3L2R - chains A and C of the 4 polymer chains in the assembly; structure by X-ray diffraction, 2.88 A resolution.

Chain A:
Protein: Integrase
Source organism: Human spumaretrovirus
Reference sequence: P14350 (POL_FOAMV); residues 1-392 here correspond to UniProt positions 752-1143 (UniProt number = residue number + 751)
Sequence (395 residues; each row starts with the number of its first residue; numbers below 1 keep their minus sign (Gly-2 is residue -2)):
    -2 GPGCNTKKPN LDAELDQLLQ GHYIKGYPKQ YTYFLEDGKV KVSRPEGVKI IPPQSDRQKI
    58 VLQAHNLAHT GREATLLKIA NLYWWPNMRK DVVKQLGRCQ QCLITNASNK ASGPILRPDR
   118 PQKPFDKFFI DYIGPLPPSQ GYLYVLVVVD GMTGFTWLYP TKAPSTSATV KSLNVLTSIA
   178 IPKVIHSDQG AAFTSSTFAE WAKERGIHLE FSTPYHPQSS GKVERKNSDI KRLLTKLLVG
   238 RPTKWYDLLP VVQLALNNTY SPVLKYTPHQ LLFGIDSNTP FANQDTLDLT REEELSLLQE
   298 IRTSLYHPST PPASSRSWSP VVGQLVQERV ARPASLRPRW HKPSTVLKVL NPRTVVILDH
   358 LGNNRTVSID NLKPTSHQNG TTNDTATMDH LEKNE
Unresolved in the structure: -2 to 9, 375-392
Construct notes: expression tag (-2 to 0); variant Ser217 (Gly968 in P14350), Gly218 (Ser969 in P14350)
Ion coordination: Zn2+: His62, His66, Cys96, Cys99; Mg2+: Asp128, Asp185
Curated features (UniProtKB/Swiss-Prot):
  - binding site (Mg(2+)): Asp123, Asp185
From the paper describing this entry:
  - binding site for the 19-nt DNA strand (chain C): Arg69, Asn106, Pro211 to Val220, Arg222
  - binding site for the 17-nt DNA strand: Arg313
  - catalytic residues: Asp128, Asp185, Glu221

Chain C:
Molecule: 19-nt DNA strand
Sequence (19 nucleotides; numbered 1 to 19; the number before each row is that of its first residue):
     1 ATTGTCATGG AATTTTGTA

Chain A / chain C interface:
Pairs across the interface (39):
  Ile112(A) - DG4(C)  phosphate contact
  Ile112(A) - DT5(C)  base contact
  Leu113(A) - DT3(C)  base contact
  Leu113(A) - DG4(C)  hydrogen bond to the phosphate
  Arg114(A) - DG4(C)  sugar contact
  Arg114(A) - DT5(C)  salt bridge to the phosphate
  Pro115(A) - DT3(C)  base contact
  Pro115(A) - DG4(C)  phosphate contact
  Pro115(A) - DT5(C)  phosphate contact
  Lys124(A) - DT3(C)  base contact
  His183(A) - DT3(C)  phosphate contact
  Glu207(A) - DT2(C)  phosphate contact
  Glu207(A) - DT3(C)  base contact
  Phe208(A) - DT2(C)  sugar contact
  Ser209(A) - DT3(C)  phosphate contact
  Thr210(A) - DT3(C)  hydrogen bond to the phosphate
  His213(A) - DG4(C)  salt bridge to the phosphate
  Gln215(A) - DG4(C)  sugar contact
  Ser216(A) - DT3(C)  hydrogen bond to the phosphate
  Gly218(A) - DG4(C)  hydrogen bond to the base
  Gly218(A) - DT5(C)  sugar contact
  Lys219(A) - DT5(C)  sugar contact
  Lys219(A) - DC6(C)  salt bridge to the phosphate
  Arg222(A) - DG4(C)  base contact
  Arg222(A) - DT5(C)  hydrogen bond to the base
  Arg222(A) - DC6(C)  hydrogen bond to the base
  Arg222(A) - DA7(C)  hydrogen bond to the sugar
  Asp226(A) - DA7(C)  sugar contact
  Arg229(A) - DA7(C)  hydrogen bond to the phosphate
  Arg229(A) - DT8(C)  salt bridge to the phosphate
  Ser258(A) - DA7(C)  hydrogen bond to the phosphate
  Pro259(A) - DA7(C)  phosphate contact
  Pro259(A) - DT8(C)  base contact
  Leu347(A) - DA1(C)  base contact
  Asn348(A) - DT2(C)  hydrogen bond to the base
  Asn348(A) - DT3(C)  hydrogen bond to the sugar
  Arg350(A) - DG4(C)  salt bridge to the phosphate
  Thr351(A) - DT3(C)  sugar contact
  Thr363(A) - DA1(C)  base contact
Other interface residues (no listed pair), chain A (32 interface residues in all): Arg117, His205, Leu206, Glu221, Val260, Val353, Ser365

In short:
32 residues of chain A and 8 residues of chain C are in contact; the contacts include 11 hydrogen bonds and 5
salt bridges. Polar pairs include Gly218(A)-DG4(C), Arg222(A)-DT5(C) and Arg222(A)-DC6(C). From the paper:
catalytic residues Asp128(A), Asp185(A) and Glu221(A); a binding site for the 19-nt DNA strand (chain C) at
Arg69(A), Asn106(A) and Pro211(A) among others.
Here chain A is Integrase (Human spumaretrovirus) and chain C is a 19-nt DNA strand. Entry 3L2R (Crystal
structure of the Prototype Foamy Virus (PFV) intasome in complex with magnesium) was determined by X-ray
diffraction, deposited together with 3OY9, 3L2Q, 3L2U, 3L2V and 3L2W.
